PDB entry 8VVI | electron microscopy, 2.80 A resolution | chains F and G of the 7 polymer chains in the assembly

== Chain F (and G) ==
Protein: MotA/TolQ/ExbB proton channel domain-containing protein
Organism: Sulfuricurvum kujiense DSM 16994
Notes: chain G of this document is another copy of the same molecule, construct and numbering; everything in this record applies to it too
UniProtKB: E4TXT5 (E4TXT5_SULKY); residue numbers follow UniProt; this construct covers 1-378
Chain sequence (378 residues; row label = number of the first residue in the row):
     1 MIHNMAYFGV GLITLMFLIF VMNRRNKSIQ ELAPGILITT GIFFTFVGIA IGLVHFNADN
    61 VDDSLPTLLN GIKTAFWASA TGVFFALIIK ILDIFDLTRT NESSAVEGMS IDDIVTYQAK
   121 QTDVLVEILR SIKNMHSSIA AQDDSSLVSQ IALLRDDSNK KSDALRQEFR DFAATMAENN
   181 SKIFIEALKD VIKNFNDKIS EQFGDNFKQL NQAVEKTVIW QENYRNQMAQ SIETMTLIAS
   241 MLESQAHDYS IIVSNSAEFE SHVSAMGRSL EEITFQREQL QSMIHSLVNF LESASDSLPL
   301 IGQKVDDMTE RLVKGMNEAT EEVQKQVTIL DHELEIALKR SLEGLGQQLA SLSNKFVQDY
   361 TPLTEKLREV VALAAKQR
Disordered / not traced: 100-378

== Chain F / chain G interface ==
Pairs across the interface - 32 pairs, chain F then chain G:
  F20(F) - I94(G)  hydrophobic
  N26(F) - L97(G)  hydrogen bond (side chain-backbone)
  S28(F) - L97(G)
  I29(F) - I94(G)  hydrophobic
  I29(F) - L97(G)  hydrophobic
  I29(F) - T98(G)
  L32(F) - L97(G)  hydrophobic
  I36(F) - L87(G)
  I36(F) - K90(G)
  I36(F) - I94(G)  hydrophobic
  T39(F) - V83(G)
  T39(F) - L87(G)
  T39(F) - K90(G)
  T40(F) - L87(G)
  F43(F) - A80(G)
  F43(F) - V83(G)  hydrophobic
  F43(F) - F84(G)  hydrophobic
  F43(F) - L87(G)  hydrophobic
  F46(F) - I42(G)  hydrophobic
  F46(F) - S79(G)
  F46(F) - A80(G)
  F46(F) - V83(G)  hydrophobic
  I49(F) - F76(G)  hydrophobic
  A50(F) - W77(G)
  L53(F) - K73(G)
  L53(F) - F76(G)  hydrophobic
  F56(F) - P66(G)
  F56(F) - L69(G)  hydrophobic
  F56(F) - N70(G)
  F56(F) - K73(G)  hydrogen bond (backbone-side chain)
  A58(F) - P66(G)
  A58(F) - N70(G)
Also at the interface, not in a pair above, chain F (19 interface residues in all): V47, I51, V54, N57
Also at the interface, not in a pair above, chain G (17 interface residues in all): I72

== In short ==
19 residues of chain F and 17 residues of chain G are in contact; the contacts include 2 hydrogen bonds. Among
the polar pairs are N26(F)-L97(G) and F56(F)-K73(G).
Both chains are MotA/TolQ/ExbB proton channel domain-containing protein (Sulfuricurvum kujiense DSM 16994).
Entry 8VVI (Cryo-EM structure of a type II ZorAB complex from Sulfuricurvum kujiense) was determined by
electron microscopy together with 8VVN from the same study.
